PDB entry 7GCH | X-ray diffraction, 1.80 A resolution | chains F and G of the 3 polymer chains in the assembly

Chain F:
Protein: Gamma-chymotrypsin A
From: Bos taurus
Notes: EC 3.4.21.1
Reference sequence: P00766 (CTRA_BOVIN); residue numbers follow UniProt; this construct covers 16-146
Sequence (131 residues; each row starts with the number of its first residue):
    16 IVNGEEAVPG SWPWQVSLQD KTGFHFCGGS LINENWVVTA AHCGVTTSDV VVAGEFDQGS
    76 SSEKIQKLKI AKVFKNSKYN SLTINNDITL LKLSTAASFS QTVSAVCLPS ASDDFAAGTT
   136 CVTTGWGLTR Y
UniProt features mapped onto this chain:
  - active site (Charge relay system): H57, D102
Disulfides: C42-C58
Residues lining bound ligands: LPF (1,1,1-trifluoro-3-((N-acetyl)-L-leucylamido)-4-phenyl-butan-2-one(N-acetyl-L-leucyl-L-phenylalanyl trifluoromethyl ketone)): F41, C42, H57, I99, D102

Chain G:
Protein: Gamma-chymotrypsin A
From: Bos taurus
Notes: EC 3.4.21.1
Reference sequence: P00766 (CTRA_BOVIN); residue numbers follow UniProt; this construct covers 149-245
Sequence (97 residues; row label = number of the first residue in the row):
   149 ANTPDRLQQA SLPLLSNTNC KKYWGTKIKD AMICAGASGV SSCMGDSGGP LVCKKNGAWT
   209 LVGIVSWGSS TCSTSTPGVY ARVTALVNWV QQTLAAN
Disordered / not traced: 149-150
UniProt features mapped onto this chain:
  - active site: S195 (Charge relay system)
Disulfides: C168-C182, C191-C220
Covalent attachments: compound LPF linked to S195
Residues lining bound ligands: LPF (1,1,1-trifluoro-3-((N-acetyl)-L-leucylamido)-4-phenyl-butan-2-one(N-acetyl-L-leucyl-L-phenylalanyl trifluoromethyl ketone)): S190, C191, M192, G193, D194, V213, S214, W215, G216, S217, C220

Interface between chain F and chain G:
Inter-chain disulfides: C136(F)-C201(G)
Pairs across the interface - 149 pairs, chain F then chain G:
  I16(F) with Q156(G); A158(G), hydrophobic; S189(G); D194(G), hydrogen bond (backbone-side chain)
  V17(F) with V188(G); S189(G), hydrogen bond (backbone-backbone); C220(G); T222(G)
  N18(F) with G187(G), hydrogen bond (side chain-backbone); V188(G); T222(G)
  G19(F) with Q157(G)
  E20(F) with Q156(G); Q157(G), hydrogen bond (backbone-backbone)
  E21(F) with R154(G), salt bridge; L155(G); Q156(G); Q157(G), hydrogen bond (backbone-side chain)
  A22(F) with L155(G), hydrogen bond (backbone-backbone); Q157(G)
  W27(F) with Q157(G), hydrogen bond; W207(G), hydrophobic
  W29(F) with V200(G); W207(G), hydrophobic
  Q30(F) with L155(G); P198(G)
  H40(F) with G193(G), hydrogen bond (side chain-backbone)
  C42(F) with G193(G); S195(G)
  G43(F) with S195(G), hydrogen bond (backbone-backbone); G196(G); G197(G)
  G44(F) with G196(G), hydrogen bond (backbone-backbone)
  S45(F) with P198(G)
  I47(F) with V238(G), hydrophobic; L242(G), hydrophobic
  W51(F) with N245(G)
  V53(F) with G196(G)
  T54(F) with G196(G); I212(G)
  A55(F) with G196(G); I212(G); V213(G)
  H57(F) with S195(G), hydrogen bond; V213(G); S214(G)
  C58(F) with S195(G)
  F71(F) with D153(G); R154(G); L155(G), hydrogen bond (backbone-backbone)
  D72(F) with D153(G)
  Q73(F) with P152(G), hydrogen bond (side chain-backbone); D153(G), hydrogen bond (backbone-backbone)
  F89(F) with W237(G); T241(G); N245(G)
  N91(F) with W237(G)
  T98(F) with M180(G)
  I99(F) with M180(G); S214(G); W215(G)
  N100(F) with K177(G); A179(G); M180(G)
  N101(F) with A179(G); L234(G)
  D102(F) with S214(G), hydrogen bond; A229(G)
  I103(F) with I212(G), hydrophobic; L234(G), hydrophobic; W237(G), hydrophobic
  L105(F) with W237(G), hydrophobic; V238(G), hydrophobic
  V121(F) with V200(G), hydrophobic; W207(G); L209(G)
  C122(F) with W207(G), hydrogen bond (backbone-backbone); T208(G); L209(G), hydrogen bond (backbone-backbone)
  L123(F) with L209(G), hydrophobic; V235(G), hydrophobic; V238(G), hydrophobic; Q239(G)
  P124(F) with L209(G); V231(G); V235(G)
  S125(F) with T232(G), hydrogen bond (backbone-side chain); V235(G)
  A126(F) with T232(G); V235(G); N236(G)
  D128(F) with T232(G)
  D129(F) with K203(G)
  F130(F) with L162(G), hydrophobic; C201(G), hydrophobic; K203(G); T208(G); V210(G), hydrophobic
  A131(F) with L162(G)
  A132(F) with L162(G); L163(G); S164(G)
  G133(F) with L162(G), hydrogen bond (backbone-backbone)
  T134(F) with L160(G); P161(G); L162(G), hydrogen bond (backbone-backbone)
  T135(F) with S159(G); L160(G)
  C136(F) with S159(G); L160(G), hydrogen bond (backbone-backbone); L162(G), hydrophobic; L199(G), hydrophobic; V200(G); C201(G), disulfide
  V137(F) with A158(G); S159(G); L160(G), hydrophobic; L199(G); V200(G), hydrogen bond (backbone-backbone); W207(G), hydrophobic
  T138(F) with Q157(G); A158(G), hydrogen bond (backbone-backbone); L160(G); S190(G); P198(G), hydrogen bond (side chain-backbone); V213(G)
  T139(F) with Q156(G); Q157(G); P198(G)
  G140(F) with L155(G); Q156(G), hydrogen bond (backbone-backbone); D194(G)
  W141(F) with T151(G); P152(G); D153(G), hydrogen bond (side chain-backbone); R154(G); L155(G); D194(G), hydrogen bond (backbone-side chain)
  G142(F) with T151(G); P152(G); M192(G); G193(G); D194(G), hydrogen bond (backbone-side chain)
  L143(F) with C191(G); M192(G), hydrogen bond (backbone-backbone)
  T144(F) with P152(G)
  Y146(F) with M192(G), hydrophobic; S218(G); T219(G)
Other interface residues (no listed pair), chain F (65 interface residues in all): F41, N48, E70, G74, K90, T104, K107
Other interface residues (no listed pair), chain G (60 interface residues in all): D178, A206, Y228

Overview:
Chain F and chain G form an interface of 65 and 60 residues respectively; the contacts include 1 disulfide
bond, 29 hydrogen bonds and 1 salt bridge. Polar pairs include E21(F)-R154(G), I16(F)-D194(G) and
N18(F)-G187(G). Bound to chain F: compound LPF.
Chain F is Gamma-chymotrypsin A and chain G is Gamma-chymotrypsin A, both from Bos taurus; the structure,
Structure of chymotrypsin-*trifluoromethyl ketone inhibitor complexes. comparison of slowly and rapidly
equilibrating inhibitors, was determined by X-ray diffraction (same publication as 6GCH).
